Entry 9LIU (electron microscopy, 2.70 A resolution); this record covers chains B and I of the 12 polymer chains in the assembly.

Chain B:
Molecule: Histone H4
Organism: Xenopus laevis
UniProtKB: A0A8J1LTD2 (A0A8J1LTD2_XENLA); residues 1-102 here correspond to UniProt positions 15-116 (UniProt number = residue number + 14)
Amino-acid sequence (102 residues; row label = number of the first residue in the row):
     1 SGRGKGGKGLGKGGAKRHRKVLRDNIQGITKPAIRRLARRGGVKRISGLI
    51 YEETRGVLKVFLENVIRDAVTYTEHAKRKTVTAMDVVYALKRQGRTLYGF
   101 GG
Not modelled in the structure: 1-14, 102

Chain I:
Molecule: 146-nt DNA strand
Organism: Escherichia coli K-12
Sequence (146 nucleotides; each row starts with the number of its first residue):
     2 TCGAGAATCCCGGTGCCGAGGCCGCTCAATTGGTCGTAGACAGCTCTAGC
    52 ACCGCTTAAACGCACGTACGCGCTGTCCCCCGCGTTTTAACCGCCAAGGG
   102 GATTACTCCCTAGTCTCCAGGCACGTGTCAGATATATACATCCGAT

Chain B / chain I interface:
Pairs across the interface - 12 pairs, chain B then chain I:
  Lys20(B) with DA90(I), salt bridge to the phosphate
  Arg35(B) with DC82(I), salt bridge to the phosphate
  Arg45(B) with DC81(I), hydrogen bond to the sugar; DC82(I), phosphate contact
  Ile46(B) with DC81(I), sugar contact; DC82(I), hydrogen bond to the phosphate
  Ser47(B) with DC81(I), phosphate contact
  Gly48(B) with DC81(I), phosphate contact
  Arg78(B) with DG102(I), phosphate contact
  Lys79(B) with DG101(I), phosphate contact; DG102(I), hydrogen bond to the phosphate
  Thr80(B) with DG102(I), hydrogen bond to the phosphate
Other interface residues (no listed pair), chain B (12 interface residues in all): Leu22, Lys44, Lys77
Other interface residues (no listed pair), chain I (7 interface residues in all): DT89, DA91

In short:
12 residues of chain B face 7 of chain I across their interface; the contacts include 4 hydrogen bonds and 2
salt bridges. Polar pairs include Arg45(B)-DC81(I), Ile46(B)-DC82(I) and Lys79(B)-DG102(I).
Chain B is Histone H4 (Xenopus laevis) and chain I is a 146-nt DNA strand (Escherichia coli K-12); the
structure, Structure of isw1-nucleosome double-bound complex in ATP-ATP state, was determined by electron
microscopy (same publication as 9JNT, 9JNU, 9JNV, 9JO2, 9JO5 and 9LJ2).
